1ZEI - chains D and F of the 6 polymer chains in the assembly; structure by X-ray diffraction, 1.90 A resolution.

# Chain D (and F)
Protein: Insulin
From: Sus scrofa
Notes: chain F of this document is another copy of the same molecule, construct and numbering; everything in this record applies to it too
UniProtKB: P01315 (INS_PIG); the construct has insertions or renumbered stretches relative to UniProt, so the offset changes along the chain: 1-30 = UniProt 1-30; 33-53 = UniProt 31-51
Sequence (53 residues; each row starts with the number of its first residue):
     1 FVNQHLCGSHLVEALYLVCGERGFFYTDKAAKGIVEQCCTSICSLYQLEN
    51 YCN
Differences from the reference sequence: engineered mutation D28 (Pro in P01315); insertion (31-32)
Cystine bridges: C7-C39, C19-C52, C38-C43
Metal / ion sites: Zn2+: H10 (together with chloride ion) (shared with 1 residue of chain B; H10(F) of chain F)
Small-molecule neighbours: m-cresol (CRS): C7, H10, L11, A14, C38, S41, I42, C43, L48

# How chain D and chain F interact
Contacting residue pairs - 13 pairs, chain D then chain F:
  F1(D) - I42(F)
  V2(D) - V2(F)  hydrophobic
  V2(D) - C38(F)
  V2(D) - C39(F)
  V2(D) - T40(F)
  V2(D) - S41(F)
  V2(D) - I42(F)
  N3(D) - F1(F)
  N3(D) - V2(F)
  H5(D) - I42(F)
  L6(D) - H10(F)
  S9(D) - H10(F)
  H10(D) - H10(F)  hydrogen bond
Other interface residues (no listed pair), chain F (9 interface residues in all): C7

# In short
Chain D and chain F form an interface of 7 and 9 residues respectively; the contacts include 1 hydrogen bond.
Its one hydrogen-bonded contact is H10(D)-H10(F). Chain D binds m-cresol.
Chain D and chain F are both Insulin (Sus scrofa); the structure, Cross-linked B28 asp insulin, was determined
by X-ray diffraction together with 1ZEH and 1ZEG from the same study.
